PDB entry 5CRF | X-ray diffraction, 1.80 A resolution | chain A

# Chain A
Molecule: Penicillin-binding protein 1A
Organism: Mycobacterium tuberculosis
UniProt: P71707 (PBP1A_MYCTU); residues 249-678 here correspond to UniProt positions 391-820 (UniProt number = residue number + 142)
Chain sequence (430 residues; numbered 249 to 678; the number before each row is that of its first residue):
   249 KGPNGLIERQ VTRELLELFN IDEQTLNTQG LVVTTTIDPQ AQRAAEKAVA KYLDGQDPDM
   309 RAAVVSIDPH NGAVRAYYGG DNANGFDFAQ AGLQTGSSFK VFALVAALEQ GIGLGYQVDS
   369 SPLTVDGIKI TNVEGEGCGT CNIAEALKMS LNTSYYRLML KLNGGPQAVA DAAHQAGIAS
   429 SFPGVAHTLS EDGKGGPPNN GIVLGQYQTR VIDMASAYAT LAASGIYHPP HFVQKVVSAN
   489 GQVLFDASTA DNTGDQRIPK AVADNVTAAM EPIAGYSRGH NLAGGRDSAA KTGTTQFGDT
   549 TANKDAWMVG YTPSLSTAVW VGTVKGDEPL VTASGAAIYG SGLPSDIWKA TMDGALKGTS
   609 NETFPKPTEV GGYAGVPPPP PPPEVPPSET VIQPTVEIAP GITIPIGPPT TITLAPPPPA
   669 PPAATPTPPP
Not modelled in the structure: 628-636, 644-678
Modified positions: Mse308, Mse397, Mse407, Mse462, Mse518, Mse556, Mse600 (selenomethionine; parent Met)
Swiss-Prot annotation at these positions:
  - active site: S345 (Acyl-ester intermediate)
Disulfide bonds: C386-C389
What the authors report for this chain:
  - contacts within the chain: S345-K348 (hydrogen bond), S345-E382 (hydrogen bond), S345-T540, S345-S398 (water-mediated contact), K348-N400 (hydrogen bond), S398-K539 (hydrogen bond)
  - catalytic residues: K348 (citing earlier work)

# Summary
UniProt lists active-site residue S345. From the paper: the catalytic residue K348; contacts within the chain
involving S345, K348 and E382 among others.
Chain A is Penicillin-binding protein 1A (Mycobacterium tuberculosis); the structure, Structure of the
penicillin-binding protein PonA1 from Mycobacterium Tuberculosis, was determined by X-ray diffraction,
deposited together with 5CXW.
